9C97 - chains O and P of the 28 polymer chains in the assembly; structure by X-ray diffraction, 3.33 A resolution.

== Chain O ==
Name: PRE8 isoform 1
Organism: Saccharomyces cerevisiae
UniProt: A0A6L1BIF8 (A0A6L1BIF8_YEASX); numbering as in UniProt (aligned over 1-250)
Amino-acid sequence (250 residues; numbered 1 to 250; the number before each row is that of its first residue):
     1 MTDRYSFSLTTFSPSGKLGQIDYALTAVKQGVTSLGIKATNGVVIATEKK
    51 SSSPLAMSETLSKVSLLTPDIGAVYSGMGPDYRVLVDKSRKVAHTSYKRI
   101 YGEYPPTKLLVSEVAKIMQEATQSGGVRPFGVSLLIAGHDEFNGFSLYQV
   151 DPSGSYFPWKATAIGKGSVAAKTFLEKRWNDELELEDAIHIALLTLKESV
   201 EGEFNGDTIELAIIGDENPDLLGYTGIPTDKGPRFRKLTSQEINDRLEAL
Disordered / not traced: 1

== Chain P ==
Name: PRE9 isoform 1
Organism: Saccharomyces cerevisiae
UniProt: A0A6A5PXC6 (A0A6A5PXC6_YEASX); residues 0-257 here correspond to UniProt positions 1-258 (UniProt number = residue number + 1)
Amino-acid sequence (258 residues; each row starts with the number of its first residue; numbering starts at 0):
     0 MGSRRYDSRTTIFSPEGRLYQVEYALESISHAGTAIGIMASDGIVLAAER
    50 KVTSTLLEQDTSTEKLYKLNDKIAVAVAGLTADAEILINTARIHAQNYLK
   100 TYNEDIPVEILVRRLSDIKQGYTQHGGLRPFGVSFIYAGYDDRYGYQLYT
   150 SNPSGNYTGWKAISVGANTSAAQTLLQMDYKDDMKVDDAIELALKTLSKT
   200 TDSSALTYDRLEFATIRKGANDGEVYQKIFKPQEIKDILVKTGITKKDED
   250 EEADEDMK
Disordered / not traced: 0, 219-220, 247-257

== Chain O / chain P interface ==
Contacting residue pairs - 65 pairs, chain O then chain P:
  Arg4(O) - Ser2(P)  hydrogen bond (backbone-side chain)
  Tyr5(O) - Ser2(P)
  Tyr5(O) - Tyr5(P)
  Ser6(O) - Gly125(P)
  Phe7(O) - Ser2(P)
  Phe7(O) - Tyr5(P)
  Phe7(O) - Asp6(P)
  Phe7(O) - Gly126(P)
  Ser8(O) - Gly126(P)  hydrogen bond (backbone-backbone)
  Ser8(O) - Leu127(P)
  Ser8(O) - Arg128(P)  hydrogen bond (side chain-backbone)
  Thr10(O) - Arg128(P)
  Thr11(O) - Ser7(P)
  Thr11(O) - Thr9(P)
  Thr11(O) - Gln20(P)
  Phe12(O) - Gln20(P)  hydrogen bond (backbone-side chain)
  Phe12(O) - Tyr23(P)
  Phe12(O) - Ala24(P)  hydrophobic
  Phe12(O) - Ser27(P)
  Phe12(O) - Arg128(P)
  Phe12(O) - Pro129(P)
  Phe12(O) - Gly131(P)
  Ser13(O) - Tyr23(P)
  Pro14(O) - Tyr23(P)  hydrophobic
  Pro14(O) - Glu26(P)
  Ser15(O) - Glu26(P)
  Ser15(O) - His30(P)
  Gly16(O) - Tyr23(P)
  Gly16(O) - Ser27(P)  hydrogen bond (backbone-side chain)
  Leu18(O) - Arg128(P)
  Lys38(O) - Glu57(P)  salt bridge
  Lys108(O) - Thr60(P)  hydrogen bond (side chain-backbone)
  Lys116(O) - Ile85(P)
  Gln119(O) - Ala81(P)
  Gln119(O) - Asp82(P)  hydrogen bond
  Gln119(O) - Ile85(P)
  Gln119(O) - Arg128(P)
  Thr122(O) - Arg128(P)  hydrogen bond (backbone-side chain)
  Gln123(O) - Tyr121(P)
  Gln123(O) - Leu127(P)
  Gln123(O) - Arg128(P)  hydrogen bond (side chain-backbone)
  Gln123(O) - Pro129(P)
  Gln123(O) - Phe130(P)
  Gly125(O) - Leu127(P)
  Ser153(O) - Ala81(P)
  Gly154(O) - Ala81(P)
  Ser155(O) - Thr80(P)
  Tyr156(O) - Glu84(P)  hydrogen bond
  Phe157(O) - Val51(P)  hydrophobic
  Pro158(O) - Leu56(P)
  Pro158(O) - Glu57(P)  hydrogen bond (backbone-backbone)
  Pro158(O) - Thr60(P)
  Pro158(O) - Ser61(P)
  Trp159(O) - Ser53(P)
  Trp159(O) - Leu55(P)
  Trp159(O) - Leu56(P)
  Lys160(O) - Thr54(P)  hydrogen bond (side chain-backbone)
  Lys160(O) - Leu55(P)  hydrogen bond (backbone-backbone)
  Lys160(O) - Leu56(P)
  Lys160(O) - Glu57(P)
  Ala161(O) - Leu55(P)
  Leu175(O) - Leu55(P)  hydrophobic
  Glu176(O) - Thr54(P)
  Glu176(O) - Leu55(P)
  Trp179(O) - Leu55(P)  hydrophobic
Other interface residues (no listed pair), chain O (35 interface residues in all): Ser124, Tyr148, Lys172
Other interface residues (no listed pair), chain P (34 interface residues in all): Gly1, Leu79

== Summary ==
35 residues of chain O and 34 residues of chain P are in contact, with 13 hydrogen bonds and 1 salt bridge.
Polar pairs include Lys38(O)-Glu57(P), Arg4(O)-Ser2(P) and Ser8(O)-Arg128(P).
Here chain O is PRE8 isoform 1 and chain P is PRE9 isoform 1, both from Saccharomyces cerevisiae. Entry 9C97
(Yeast 20S proteasome soaked with BRA-346 fraction) was determined by X-ray diffraction together with 9C98,
9AW3, 9AW5, 9AW6 and 9AW7 from the same study.
